9JHP - chains A and B of the 5 polymer chains in the assembly; structure by electron microscopy, 3.35 A resolution.

Chain A:
Protein: Guanine nucleotide-binding protein subunit alpha-13
Organism: Homo sapiens
UniProtKB: Q14344 (GNA13_HUMAN); aligned in 2 segments with insertions or deletions, so no single offset holds: 16-57 ~ UniProt 31-72; 66-230 ~ UniProt 203-377
Amino-acid sequence (230 residues; each row starts with the number of its first residue):
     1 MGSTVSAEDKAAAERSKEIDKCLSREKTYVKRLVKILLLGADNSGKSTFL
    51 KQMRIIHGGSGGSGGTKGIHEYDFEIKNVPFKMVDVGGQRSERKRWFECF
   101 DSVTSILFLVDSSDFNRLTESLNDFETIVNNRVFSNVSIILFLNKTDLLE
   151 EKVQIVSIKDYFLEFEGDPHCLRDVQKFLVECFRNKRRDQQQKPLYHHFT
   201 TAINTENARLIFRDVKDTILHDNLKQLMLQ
Disordered / not traced: 1-4, 57-67
Construct notes: initiating methionine (1); expression tag (2-15); engineered mutation Asp42 (Gly57 in Q14344), Asn43 (Glu58 in Q14344), Asp111 (Ser248 in Q14344), Asp114 (Glu251 in Q14344), Asp124 (Ile271 in Q14344), Ala208 (Ile355 in Q14344), Ile211 (Val358 in Q14344); linker (58-65)
Swiss-Prot annotation at these positions:
  - region: Lys35 to Ala41, Ser44 to Thr48 (G1 motif), Phe81 to Arg90 (G3 motif)
  - binding site (Mg(2+)): Ser47, Thr66
  - modified residue: Thr66 (Phosphothreonine)

Chain B:
Protein: Guanine nucleotide-binding protein G(I)/G(S)/G(T) subunit beta-1
Organism: Homo sapiens
UniProtKB: P62873 (GBB1_HUMAN); residue numbers follow UniProt; this construct covers 2-340
Amino-acid sequence (346 residues; row label = number of the first residue in the row; numbers below 1 keep their minus sign (Ile-5 is residue -5)):
    -5 IGRARGFSELDQLRQEAEQLKNQIRDARKACADATLSQITNNIDPVGRIQ
    45 MRTRRTLRGHLAKIYAMHWGTDSRLLVSASQDGKLIIWDSYTTNKVHAIP
    95 LRSSWVMTCAYAPSGNYVACGGLDNICSIYNLKTREGNVRVSRELAGHTG
   145 YLSCCRFLDDNQIVTSSGDTTCALWDIETGQQTTTFTGHTGDVMSLSLAP
   195 DTRLFVSGACDASAKLWDVREGMCRQTFTGHESDINAICFFPNGNAFATG
   245 SDDATCRLFDLRADQELMTYSHDNIICGITSVSFSKSGRLLLAGYDDFNC
   295 NVWDALKADRAGVLAGHDNRVSCLGVTDDGMAVATGSWDSFLKIWN
Disordered / not traced: -5 to 2
Construct notes: expression tag (-5 to 1)
Swiss-Prot annotation at these positions:
  - modified residue: Ser2 (N-acetylserine), His266 (Phosphohistidine)

How chain A and chain B interact:
Pairs across the interface (22; chain A residue first):
  Ala12(A) - Asn88(B)
  Ala13(A) - Asn88(B)
  Arg15(A) - Val90(B)  hydrogen bond (side chain-backbone)
  Ser16(A) - Asn88(B)
  Ser16(A) - Lys89(B)
  Ile19(A) - Lys89(B)
  Asp20(A) - Lys89(B)  salt bridge
  Leu23(A) - Gly53(B)
  Leu23(A) - Lys78(B)
  Leu23(A) - Ile80(B)  hydrophobic
  Glu26(A) - Lys78(B)  salt bridge
  Val30(A) - Asp76(B)
  Ile69(A) - Trp99(B)  hydrophobic
  Ile69(A) - Leu117(B)  hydrophobic
  Glu71(A) - Trp99(B)
  Val84(A) - Trp99(B)  hydrophobic
  Trp96(A) - Met101(B)  hydrophobic
  Trp96(A) - Leu117(B)  hydrophobic
  Trp96(A) - Tyr145(B)  hydrogen bond
  Phe100(A) - Trp99(B)
  Phe100(A) - Leu117(B)  hydrophobic
  Asp101(A) - Lys57(B)  salt bridge
Also at the interface, not in a pair above, chain A (19 interface residues in all): Lys27, Lys94, Phe97, Cys99
Also at the interface, not in a pair above, chain B (19 interface residues in all): Leu55, Gln75, Thr87, His91, Ala92, Ser98, Asp186

Overview:
The chain A/chain B interface involves 19 residues from each chain; the contacts include 2 hydrogen bonds and
3 salt bridges. Among the polar pairs are Asp20(A)-Lys89(B), Glu26(A)-Lys78(B) and Asp101(A)-Lys57(B). From
UniProt: Mg2+-binding residues Ser47(A) and Thr66(A) on chain A.
Chain A is Guanine nucleotide-binding protein subunit alpha-13 and chain B is Guanine nucleotide-binding
protein G(I)/G(S)/G(T) subunit beta-1, both from Homo sapiens; the structure, Cryo-EM structure of GPR4
complexed with miniG13 in pH6.8, was determined by electron microscopy (same publication as 8ZCE, 8ZCF, 9JFT,
9JFV, 9JFW, 9JFX, 9JFZ and 9LGM).
